PDB entry 5MW8 | X-ray diffraction, 2.40 A resolution | chain A

Chain A:
Name: Inositol-pentakisphosphate 2-kinase
From: Mus musculus
Notes: EC 2.7.1.158
UniProtKB: Q6P1C1 (IPPK_MOUSE); residue numbers follow UniProt; this construct covers 1-468
Amino-acid sequence (471 residues; each row starts with the number of its first residue; numbers below 1 keep their minus sign (Gly-2 is residue -2)):
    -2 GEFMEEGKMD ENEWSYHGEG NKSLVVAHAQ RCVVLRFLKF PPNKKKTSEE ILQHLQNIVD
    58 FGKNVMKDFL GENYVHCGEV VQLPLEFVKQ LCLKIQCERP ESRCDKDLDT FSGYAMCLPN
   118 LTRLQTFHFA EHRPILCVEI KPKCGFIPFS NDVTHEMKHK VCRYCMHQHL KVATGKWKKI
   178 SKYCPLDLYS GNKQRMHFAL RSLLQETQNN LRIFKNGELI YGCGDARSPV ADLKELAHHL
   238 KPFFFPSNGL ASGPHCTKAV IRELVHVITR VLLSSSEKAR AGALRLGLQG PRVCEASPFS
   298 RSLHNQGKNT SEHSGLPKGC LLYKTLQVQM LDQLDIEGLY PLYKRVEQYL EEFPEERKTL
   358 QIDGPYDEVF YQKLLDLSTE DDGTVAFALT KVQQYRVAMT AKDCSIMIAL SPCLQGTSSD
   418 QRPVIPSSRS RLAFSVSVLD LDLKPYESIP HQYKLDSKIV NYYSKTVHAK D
Unresolved in the structure: -2 to 4, 41-42, 122-128, 221-228, 244-248, 296-310, 411-419, 465-468
Differences from the reference sequence: expression tag (-2 to 0)
Swiss-Prot annotation at these positions:
  - motif: Glu136 to Lys140 (EXKPK motif)
Metal / ion sites: Zn2+: Cys159, Cys162, Cys181, Cys291; Mg2+ site 1: Asp437 (together with ATP, myo-inositol-(1,3,4,5,6)-pentakisphosphate)
Small-molecule neighbours:
  - myo-inositol-(1,3,4,5,6)-pentakisphosphate (5MY): Asn18, Lys19, Arg100, Lys138, Lys140, Arg160, His164, Lys168, Lys173, Asn206, Met396, Asp400, Lys441, Gln449, Leu452
  - ATP (adenosine-5'-triphosphate): His14, Gly15, Glu16, Gly17, Asn18, Lys19, Ser20, Val22, Val31, Arg33, Leu115, Pro116, Asn117, Leu118, Thr119, Glu136, Lys138, Arg209, Phe211, Asp400, Met404, Leu436, Asp437, Asp439
From the paper describing this entry:
  - binding site for ATP: His14, Gly15 to Ser20, Arg33, Pro116, Leu118, Glu136, Arg209
  - Mg2+ coordination: Asp437
  - Mg2+ coordination through a water molecule: Ser402, Asp439
  - binding site for myo-inositol-(1,3,4,5,6)-pentakisphosphate: Asn18, Lys19, Arg100, Lys138, Lys140, Arg160, His164, Lys168, Lys173, Asn206, Asn207, Lys441, Gln449
  - catalytic residues: Lys138, Asp400, Asp437
  - Zn2+ coordination: Cys159, Cys162, Cys181, Cys291
  - mutagenesis - C291S: decreased binding to Zn2+
  - mutagenesis - H129S, K138A, L281A/L283A, Y363A, C410S, D437A, D439A: decreased catalytic activity
  - contacts within the chain: Arg33-Asp439 (salt bridge)
  - mutagenesis - H129S, C410S: unchanged binding to Zn2+
  - mutagenesis - C291S: decreased stability
  - mutagenesis - K173A: unchanged catalytic activity

Summary:
Bound to chain A: ATP and myo-inositol-(1,3,4,5,6)-pentakisphosphate. Cys159, Cys162, Cys181 and Cys291
coordinate Zn2+. From the paper: catalytic residues Lys138, Asp400 and Asp437; H129S, K138A and L281A/L283A,
among others, reduce catalytic activity; 9 substitutions were tested in all.
Chain A is Inositol-pentakisphosphate 2-kinase (Mus musculus); the structure, INOSITOL
1,3,4,5,6-PENTAKISPHOSPHATE 2-KINASE FROM M. MUSCULUS IN COMPLEX WITH ATP and IP5, was determined by X-ray
diffraction (same publication as 5MWL and 5MWM).
